7TXW - chains L and H of the 3 polymer chains in the assembly; structure by X-ray diffraction, 2.17 A resolution.

# Chain L
Protein: Fab fragment of monoclonal antibody 1G2 light chain
From: Mus musculus
Notes: antibody fragment or engineered binder
Sequence (219 residues; each row starts with the number of its first residue):
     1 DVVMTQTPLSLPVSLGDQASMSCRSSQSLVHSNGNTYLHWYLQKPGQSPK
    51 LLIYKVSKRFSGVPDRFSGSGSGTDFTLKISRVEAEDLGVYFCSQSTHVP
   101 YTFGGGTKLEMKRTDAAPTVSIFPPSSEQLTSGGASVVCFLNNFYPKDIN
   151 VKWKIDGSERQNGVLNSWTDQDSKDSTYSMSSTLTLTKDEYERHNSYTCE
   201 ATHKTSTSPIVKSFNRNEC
Unresolved in the structure: 218-219
Cystine bridges: Cys-23/Cys-93, Cys-139/Cys-199

# Chain H
Protein: Fab fragment of monoclonal antibody 1G2 heavy chain
From: Mus musculus
Notes: antibody fragment or engineered binder
Sequence (219 residues; numbered 1 to 219; the number before each row is that of its first residue):
     1 QVQLQQSGAELVRPGASVTLSCKASGYTFTDYEMHWVKQTPVHGLEWIGA
    51 IDPETGGPAYNQKFKGKAILTTDKSSTTAYMELRSLTSEDSAVYYCARYY
   101 YVSSYWGQGTSVTVSSASTKPPSVYPLAPGSAAQTNSMVTLGCLVKGYFP
   151 EPVTVTWNSGSLSSGVHTFPAVLQSDLYTLSSSVTVPSSTWPSETVTCNV
   201 AHPASSTKVDKKIVPRDCG
Unresolved in the structure: 218-219
Cystine bridges: Cys-22/Cys-96, Cys-143/Cys-198

# How chain L and chain H interact
Pairs across the interface - 74 pairs, chain L then chain H:
  Tyr-37(L) / Tyr-101(H)
  His-39(L) / Tyr-101(H)  hydrogen bond (side chain-backbone)
  His-39(L) / Val-102(H)
  Tyr-41(L) / Val-102(H)
  Tyr-41(L) / Ser-103(H)  hydrogen bond (side chain-backbone)
  Tyr-41(L) / Trp-106(H)
  Gln-43(L) / Gln-39(H)  hydrogen bond
  Gln-43(L) / Tyr-95(H)  hydrogen bond
  Gln-47(L) / Tyr-95(H)  hydrogen bond (backbone-side chain)
  Ser-48(L) / Tyr-95(H)
  Ser-48(L) / Trp-106(H)
  Ser-48(L) / Gly-107(H)  hydrogen bond (side chain-backbone)
  Pro-49(L) / Tyr-95(H)
  Pro-49(L) / Trp-106(H)  hydrophobic
  Leu-51(L) / Val-102(H)  hydrophobic
  Leu-51(L) / Ser-104(H)
  Tyr-54(L) / Val-102(H)  hydrophobic
  Phe-60(L) / Ser-104(H)
  Phe-60(L) / Tyr-105(H)
  Phe-92(L) / Gln-39(H)
  Phe-92(L) / Leu-45(H)  hydrophobic
  Ser-96(L) / Tyr-99(H)  hydrogen bond
  Ser-96(L) / Tyr-101(H)  hydrogen bond (side chain-backbone)
  Pro-100(L) / Trp-47(H)  hydrophobic
  Pro-100(L) / Asn-61(H)
  Tyr-101(L) / His-35(H)
  Tyr-101(L) / Trp-47(H)
  Tyr-101(L) / Tyr-99(H)
  Phe-103(L) / Val-37(H)  hydrophobic
  Phe-103(L) / Leu-45(H)
  Phe-103(L) / Trp-47(H)
  Phe-103(L) / Trp-106(H)  hydrophobic
  Ser-121(L) / Thr-140(H)
  Phe-123(L) / Leu-127(H)
  Phe-123(L) / Ala-128(H)
  Phe-123(L) / Pro-129(H)
  Phe-123(L) / Thr-140(H)
  Pro-124(L) / Ala-128(H)
  Pro-124(L) / Arg-216(H)
  Pro-125(L) / Arg-216(H)  hydrogen bond (backbone-side chain)
  Ser-126(L) / Tyr-125(H)
  Ser-126(L) / Pro-126(H)
  Glu-128(L) / Tyr-125(H)
  Glu-128(L) / Pro-126(H)
  Glu-128(L) / Lys-211(H)  salt bridge
  Gln-129(L) / Tyr-125(H)
  Ser-136(L) / Leu-144(H)
  Val-138(L) / Leu-127(H)  hydrophobic
  Val-138(L) / Leu-144(H)  hydrophobic
  Phe-140(L) / Leu-127(H)  hydrophobic
  Phe-140(L) / Phe-169(H)  hydrophobic
  Phe-140(L) / Ser-181(H)
  Phe-140(L) / Ser-182(H)
  Phe-140(L) / Ser-183(H)
  Asn-142(L) / His-167(H)
  Asn-142(L) / Phe-169(H)
  Asn-142(L) / Ser-183(H)  hydrogen bond
  Asn-143(L) / His-167(H)  hydrogen bond
  Leu-165(L) / Val-172(H)  hydrophobic
  Leu-165(L) / Gln-174(H)
  Leu-165(L) / Thr-179(H)
  Asn-166(L) / Val-172(H)
  Ser-167(L) / Phe-169(H)
  Ser-167(L) / Pro-170(H)  hydrogen bond (side chain-backbone)
  Ser-167(L) / Val-172(H)
  Trp-168(L) / Pro-170(H)
  Thr-169(L) / Thr-168(H)
  Thr-169(L) / Phe-169(H)
  Ser-179(L) / His-167(H)  hydrogen bond
  Ser-179(L) / Phe-169(H)
  Met-180(L) / Phe-169(H)
  Ser-181(L) / Phe-169(H)
  Ser-181(L) / Ser-181(H)  hydrogen bond
  Thr-185(L) / Lys-146(H)
Other interface residues (no listed pair), chain L (41 interface residues in all): Asp-1, Asn-33, Val-99, Ser-132, Thr-183
Other interface residues (no listed pair), chain H (40 interface residues in all): Glu-46, Lys-63, Gln-108, Leu-141, Gly-142

# In short
Chain L and chain H form an interface of 41 and 40 residues respectively, with 14 hydrogen bonds and 1 salt
bridge. Polar pairs include Glu-128(L)/Lys-211(H), His-39(L)/Tyr-101(H) and Tyr-41(L)/Ser-103(H).
Here chain L is Fab fragment of monoclonal antibody 1G2 light chain and chain H is Fab fragment of monoclonal
antibody 1G2 heavy chain, both from Mus musculus. Entry 7TXW (Crystal structure of the complex of the malaria
sexual stage protein and vaccine target Pfs25 with ...) was determined by X-ray diffraction.
